Entry 9OK3 (electron microscopy, 3.74 A resolution); this record covers chains A and G of the 6 polymer chains in the assembly.

[Chain A]
Molecule: Syntaxin-1A
Organism: Rattus norvegicus
UniProt: P32851 (STX1A_RAT); numbering as in UniProt (aligned over 1-267)
Sequence (267 residues; numbered 1 to 267; the number before each row is that of its first residue):
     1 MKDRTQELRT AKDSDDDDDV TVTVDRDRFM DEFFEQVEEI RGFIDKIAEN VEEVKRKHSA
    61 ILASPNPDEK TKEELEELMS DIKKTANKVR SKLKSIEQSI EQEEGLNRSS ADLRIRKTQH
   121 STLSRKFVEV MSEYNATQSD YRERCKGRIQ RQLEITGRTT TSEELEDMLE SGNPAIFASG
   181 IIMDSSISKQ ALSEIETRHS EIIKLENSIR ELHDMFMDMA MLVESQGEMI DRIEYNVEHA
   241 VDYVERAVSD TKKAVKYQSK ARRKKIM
Disordered / not traced: 1-187, 260-267
Swiss-Prot annotation at these positions:
  - site: Lys253, Ala254 (Microbial infection: Cleavage)
  - modified residue (Phosphoserine): Ser14, Ser64, Ser95, Ser188
  - cross-link (Glycyl lysine isopeptide (Lys-Gly)): Lys252 (interchain with G-Cter in SUMO), Lys253 (interchain with G-Cter in SUMO), Lys256 (interchain with G-Cter in SUMO)

[Chain G]
Molecule: Alpha-soluble NSF attachment protein
Organism: Rattus norvegicus
UniProt: P54921 (SNAA_RAT); residue numbers follow UniProt; this construct covers 1-295
Sequence (296 residues; numbered 0 to 295; the number before each row is that of its first residue; numbering starts at 0):
     0 GMDTSGKQAE AMALLAEAER KVKNSQSFFS GLFGGSSKIE EACEIYARAA NMFKMAKNWS
    60 AAGNAFCQAA QLHLQLQSKH DAATCFVDAG NAFKKADPQE AINCLMRAIE IYTDMGRFTI
   120 AAKHHISIAE IYETELVDVE KAIAHYEQSA DYYKGEESNS SANKCLLKVA GYAAQLEQYQ
   180 KAIDIYEQVG TSAMDSPLLK YSAKDYFFKA ALCHFCIDML NAKLAVQKYE ELFPAFSDSR
   240 ECKLMKKLLE AHEEQNVDSY TESVKEYDSI SRLDQWLTTM LLRIKKTIQG DEEDLR
Disordered / not traced: 25-37, 289-295
Sequence notes: expression tag (0)

[How chain A and chain G interact]
Residue-residue contacts - 4 pairs, chain A then chain G:
  Glu206(A) - Ile269(G)
  Arg210(A) - Arg239(G)
  Ala220(A) - Leu197(G)  hydrophobic
  Glu228(A) - Ser159(G)  hydrogen bond
Other interface residues (no listed pair), chain A (6 interface residues in all): Asn207, Met217
Other interface residues (no listed pair), chain G (5 interface residues in all): Tyr200

[In short]
Chain A and chain G form an interface of 6 and 5 residues respectively, with 1 hydrogen bond. Its one
hydrogen-bonded contact is Glu228(A)-Ser159(G).
Chain A is Syntaxin-1A and chain G is Alpha-soluble NSF attachment protein, both from Rattus norvegicus; the
structure, 21bin20S complex (NSF-alphaSNAP-2:1 syntaxin-1a:SNAP-25), 3:2:1 alphaSNAP-syntaxin-1a-SNAP-25
subcomplex local refinement, non-hydrolyzing, class 13, was determined by electron microscopy, deposited
together with 9OJR, 9OJU, 9OJZ, 9OK5, 9OKC, 9OLJ and 17 further entries.
